6G0N - chain A; structure by X-ray diffraction, 1.80 A resolution.

Chain A:
Protein: Glycoside hydrolase family 8 domain protein
From: Teredinibacter turnerae (strain ATCC 39867 / T7901)
Notes: EC 3.2.1.-
UniProtKB: C5BJ89 (C5BJ89_TERTT); residues 4-399 here correspond to UniProt positions 41-436 (UniProt number = residue number + 37)
Chain sequence (399 residues; row label = number of the first residue in the row):
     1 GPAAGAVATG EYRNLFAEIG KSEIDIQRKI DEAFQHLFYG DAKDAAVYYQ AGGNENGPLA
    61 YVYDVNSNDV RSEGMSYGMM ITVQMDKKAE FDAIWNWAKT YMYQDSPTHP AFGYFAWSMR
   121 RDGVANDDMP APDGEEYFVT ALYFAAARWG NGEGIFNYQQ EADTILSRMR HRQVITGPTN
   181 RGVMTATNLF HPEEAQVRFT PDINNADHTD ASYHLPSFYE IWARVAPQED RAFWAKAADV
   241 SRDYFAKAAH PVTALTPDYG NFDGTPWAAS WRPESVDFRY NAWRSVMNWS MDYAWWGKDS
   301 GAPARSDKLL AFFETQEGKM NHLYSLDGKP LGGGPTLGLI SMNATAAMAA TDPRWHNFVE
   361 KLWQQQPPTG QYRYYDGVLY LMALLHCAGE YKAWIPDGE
Not modelled in the structure: 1-4, 397-399
Sequence notes: expression tag (1-3); engineered mutation N281 (Asp318 in C5BJ89)
Ligand contacts: beta-D-xylopyranose (XYP): R71, E73, W117, D127, M129, P130, A131, R181, M184, F199, T200, D202, N205, Y213, Y259, W271, Y280, N281, W283, R284, H322, T336, Y372, Y374, Y375, D376
Reported in the primary citation:
  - mutagenesis - D281N: decreased catalytic activity
  - catalytic residues: E73 (by similarity / conservation)

Overview:
Bound to chain A: beta-D-xylopyranose. From the paper: the catalytic residue E73; D281N reduces catalytic
activity.
Chain A is Glycoside hydrolase family 8 domain protein (Teredinibacter turnerae (strain ATCC 39867 / T7901));
the structure, Crystal Structure of a GH8 catalytic mutant xylohexaose complex xylanase from Teredinibacter
turnerae, was determined by X-ray diffraction (same publication as 6G00, 6G09 and 6G0B).
